Entry 3BT2 (X-ray diffraction, 2.50 A resolution); this record covers chains L and H of the 5 polymer chains in the assembly.

Chain L:
Molecule: anti-uPAR antibody, light chain
From: Mus musculus
Notes: fragment: Fab fragment, light chain; antibody fragment or engineered binder
Sequence (212 residues; row label = number of the first residue in the row; note: 2 numbers in that range are skipped by the numbering (no residue carries them; nothing is unmodelled there)):
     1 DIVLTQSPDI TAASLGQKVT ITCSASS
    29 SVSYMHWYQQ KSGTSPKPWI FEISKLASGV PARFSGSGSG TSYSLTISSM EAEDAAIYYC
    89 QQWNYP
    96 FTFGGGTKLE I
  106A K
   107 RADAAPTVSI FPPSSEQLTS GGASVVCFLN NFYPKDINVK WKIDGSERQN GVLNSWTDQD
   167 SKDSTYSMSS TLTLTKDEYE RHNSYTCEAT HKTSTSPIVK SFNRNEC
Unresolved in the structure: 213
Disulfide bonds: Cys23-Cys88, Cys133-Cys193

Chain H:
Molecule: anti-uPAR antibody, heavy chain
From: Mus musculus
Notes: fragment: Fab fragment, heavy chain; antibody fragment or engineered binder
Sequence (214 residues; row label = number of the first residue in the row; a row labelled like 82A-82C holds insertion residues (82A, then the next letters in order)):
     1 GVKLQQSGPE VVKPGASVKI SCKASGYSFT NFYIHWVKQR PGQGLEWIGW IF
   52A H
    53 GSDNTEYNEK FKDKATLTAD TSSSTAYMQL
82A-82C SSL
    83 TSEDSAVYFC ARWGPHWY
  100A F
   101 DVWGQGTTVT VSSAKTTPPS VYPLAPGNSM VTLGCLVKGY FPEPVTVTWN SGSLSSGVHT
   161 FPAVLQSDLY TLSSSVTVPS STWPSETVTC NVAHPASSTK VDKKIAAAG
Unresolved in the structure: 127, 209
Disulfide bonds: Cys22-Cys92, Cys135-Cys190

Chain L / chain H interface:
Contacting residue pairs (72):
  His34(L) - Trp99(H)  hydrogen bond (side chain-backbone)
  His34(L) - Tyr100(H)
  Tyr36(L) - Tyr100(H)
  Tyr36(L) - Phe100A(H)  hydrogen bond (side chain-backbone)
  Tyr36(L) - Trp103(H)  hydrophobic
  Gln38(L) - Gln39(H)  hydrogen bond
  Thr42(L) - Phe91(H)
  Ser43(L) - Phe91(H)
  Ser43(L) - Gly104(H)  hydrogen bond (side chain-backbone)
  Ser43(L) - Gln105(H)
  Pro44(L) - Leu45(H)  hydrophobic
  Pro44(L) - Phe91(H)
  Pro44(L) - Trp103(H)
  Pro46(L) - Tyr100(H)  hydrophobic
  Pro46(L) - Phe100A(H)
  Pro46(L) - Asp101(H)
  Phe49(L) - Tyr100(H)  hydrophobic
  Glu50(L) - His98(H)  salt bridge
  Lys53(L) - His98(H)
  Tyr87(L) - Gln39(H)  hydrogen bond
  Tyr87(L) - Gln43(H)  hydrogen bond (side chain-backbone)
  Tyr87(L) - Gly44(H)
  Tyr87(L) - Leu45(H)  hydrophobic
  Gln89(L) - Phe100A(H)
  Trp91(L) - Trp95(H)
  Trp91(L) - Trp99(H)
  Tyr93(L) - Trp47(H)  hydrophobic
  Tyr93(L) - Tyr59(H)
  Pro94(L) - Trp47(H)
  Phe96(L) - His35(H)
  Phe96(L) - Trp47(H)
  Phe96(L) - Trp50(H)
  Phe96(L) - Trp95(H)  hydrophobic
  Phe96(L) - Phe100A(H)  hydrophobic
  Phe98(L) - Leu45(H)
  Ser115(L) - Thr132(H)
  Phe117(L) - Leu124(H)
  Phe117(L) - Ala125(H)
  Phe117(L) - Pro126(H)  hydrophobic
  Phe117(L) - Thr132(H)
  Pro118(L) - Ala125(H)
  Ser120(L) - Tyr122(H)
  Ser120(L) - Pro123(H)
  Glu122(L) - Pro123(H)
  Glu122(L) - Lys203(H)  salt bridge
  Gln123(L) - Tyr122(H)
  Gln123(L) - Lys138(H)
  Ser130(L) - Leu136(H)
  Ser130(L) - Lys138(H)
  Phe134(L) - Gly134(H)
  Phe134(L) - Phe161(H)  hydrophobic
  Phe134(L) - Ser173(H)
  Phe134(L) - Ser174(H)
  Phe134(L) - Ser175(H)
  Asn136(L) - His159(H)
  Asn136(L) - Phe161(H)
  Asn136(L) - Ser175(H)  hydrogen bond
  Asn137(L) - His159(H)  hydrogen bond
  Leu159(L) - Val164(H)  hydrophobic
  Leu159(L) - Gln166(H)
  Asn160(L) - Val164(H)
  Ser161(L) - Phe161(H)
  Ser161(L) - Pro162(H)  hydrogen bond (side chain-backbone)
  Ser161(L) - Val164(H)
  Trp162(L) - Pro162(H)
  Thr163(L) - Phe161(H)
  Ser173(L) - His159(H)
  Ser173(L) - Phe161(H)
  Met174(L) - Phe161(H)
  Ser175(L) - Phe161(H)
  Ser175(L) - Ser173(H)  hydrogen bond
  Thr179(L) - Gln166(H)  hydrogen bond
Interface residues without a listed pair, chain L (40 interface residues in all): Gly41, Ser126, Val132, Asp166
Interface residues without a listed pair, chain H (40 interface residues in all): Val37, Leu133, Thr160, Leu165

Overview:
The chain L/chain H interface involves 40 residues from each chain, with 11 hydrogen bonds and 2 salt bridges.
Polar contacts include Glu50(L)-His98(H), Glu122(L)-Lys203(H) and His34(L)-Trp99(H).
Here chain L is anti-uPAR antibody, light chain and chain H is anti-uPAR antibody, heavy chain, both from Mus
musculus. Entry 3BT2 (Structure of urokinase receptor, urokinase and vitronectin complex) was determined by
X-ray diffraction (same publication as 3BT1).
